Entry 8P6P (electron microscopy, 3.20 A resolution); this record covers chains 5 and R of the 26 polymer chains in the assembly.

[Chain 5]
Molecule: 16S ribosomal RNA
Source organism: Mycoplasmoides pneumoniae M129
Sequence (1520 nucleotides; numbered 1 to 1520; the number before each row is that of its first residue):
     1 UUUUUCUGAG AGUUUGAUCC UGGCUCAGGA UUAACGCUGG CGGCAUGCCU AAUACAUGCA
    61 AGUCGAUCGA AAGUAGUAAU ACUUUAGAGG CGAACGGGUG AGUAACACGU AUCCAAUCUA
   121 CCUUAUAAUG GGGGAUAACU AGUUGAAAGA CUAGCUAAUA CCGCAUAAGA ACUUUGGUUC
   181 GCAUGAAUCA AAGUUGAAAG GACCUGCAAG GGUUCGUUAU UUGAUGAGGG UGCGCCAUAU
   241 CAGCUAGUUG GUGGGGUAAC GGCCUACCAA GGCAAUGACG UGUAGCUAUG CUGAGAAGUA
   301 GAAUAGCCAC AAUGGGACUG AGACACGGCC CAUACUCCUA CGGGAGGCAG CAGUAGGGAA
   361 UUUUUCACAA UGAGCGAAAG CUUGAUGGAG CAAUGCCGCG UGAACGAUGA AGGUCUUUAA
   421 GAUUGUAAAG UUCUUUUAUU UGGGAAGAAU GACUUUAGCA GGUAAUGGCU AGAGUUUGAC
   481 UGUACCAUUU UGAAUAAGUG ACGACUAACU AUGUGCCAGC AGUCXCGGUA AUACAUAGGU
   541 CGCAAGCGUU AUCCGGAUUU AUUGGGCGUA AAGCAAGCGC AGGCGGAUUG AAAAGUCUGG
   601 UGUUAAAGGC AGCUGCUUAA CAGUUGUAUG CAUUGGAAAC UAUUAAUCUA GAGUGUGGUA
   661 GGGAGUUUUG GAAUUUCAUG UGGAGCGGUG AAAUGCGUAG AUAUAUGAAG GAACACCAGU
   721 GGCGAAGGCG AAAACUUAGG CCAUUACUGA CGCUUAGGCU UGAAAGUGUG GGGAGCAAAU
   781 AGGAUUAGAU ACCCUAGUAG UCCACACCGU AAACGAUAGA UACUAGCUGU CGGGGCGAUC
   841 CCCUCGGUAG UGAAGUUAAC ACAUUAAGUA UCUCGCCUGG GUAGUACAUU CGCAAGAAUG
   901 AAACUCAAAC GGAAUUGACG GGGACCCGCA CAAGUGGUGG AGCAUGUUGC UUAAUUCGAC
   961 GGUACACGAA AAACCUUACC UAGACUUGAC AUCCUUGGCA AAAUUAUGGA AACAUAAUGG
  1021 AGGUUAACCG AGUGACAGGU GGUGCAUGGU UGUCGUCAGC UCGUGUCGUG AGAUGUUGGG
  1081 UUAAGUCCCG CAACGAGCGC AACCCUUAUC GUUAGUUACA UUGUCUAGCG AGACUGCUAA
  1141 UGCAAAUUGG AGGAAGGAAG GGAUGACGUC AAAUCAUCAU GCCCCUUAUG UCUAGGGCUG
  1201 CAAACGUGCU ACAAUGGCCA AUACAAACAG UCGCCAGCUU GUAAAAGUGA GCAAAUCUGU
  1261 AAAGUUGGUC UCAGUUCGGA UUGAGGGCUG CAAUUCGUCC UCAUGAAGUC GGAAUCACUA
  1321 GUAAUCGCGA AUCAGCUAUG UCGCGGUGAA UACGUUCUCG GGUCUUGUAC ACACXGXCCG
  1381 UCAAACUAUG AAAGCUGGUA AUAUUUAAAA ACGUGUUGCU AACCAUUAGG AAGCGCAUGU
  1441 CAAGGAUAGC ACCGGUGAUU GGAGUUAAGU CGUAACAAGG UACCCCUACG AGAACGUGGG
  1501 GGUGGAUCAC CUCCUUUCUA
Not modelled in the structure: 1-4, 1512-1520
Construct notes: conflict A1003 (G119315 in 26117688)
Modified residues: G7M (N7-methyl-guanosine-5'-monophosphate) at position 525, 5MC (5-methylcytidine-5'-monophosphate) at position 1375, B8T (4-methyl, cytidine-5'-monophosphate) at position 1377, MA6 (6N-dimethyladenosine-5'-monophoshate) at position 1493, MA6 (6N-dimethyladenosine-5'-monophoshate) at position 1494
Metal / ion sites: Mg2+ site 1 near G22 (its only coordinating residue here); Mg2+ site 2: C49, G100; Mg2+ site 3 near A54 (its only coordinating residue here); Mg2+ site 4 near U85 (its only coordinating residue here); Mg2+ site 5 near G92 (its only coordinating residue here); Mg2+ site 6 near A94 (its only coordinating residue here); Mg2+ site 7 near C95 (its only coordinating residue here); Mg2+ site 8 near G98 (its only coordinating residue here); Mg2+ site 9: A101, G102, G285; Mg2+ site 10: A160, C161; Mg2+ site 11 near G251 (its only coordinating residue here); Mg2+ site 12 near U252 (its only coordinating residue here); 41 more Mg2+ sites not listed
Ligand contacts:
  - pentane-1,5-diamine (N2P): C574, A576, G577, A756, G757, G758, C759
  - 1,4-diaminobutane (PUT), molecule 1: G768, U769, G770, G771, G772, G800
  - 1,4-diaminobutane (PUT), molecule 2: G936, G937, U938, G939, G1311
  - spermidine (SPD), molecule 1: G962, C965, A966, C967, G1206, U1207, G1340, U1341
  - spermidine (SPD), molecule 2: A1323, A1324, U1325, C1326, C1344, G1345

[Chain R]
Protein: 30S ribosomal protein S19
Source organism: Mycoplasmoides pneumoniae M129
UniProt: P75576 (RS19_MYCPN); residue numbers follow UniProt; this construct covers 1-87
Chain sequence (87 residues; row label = number of the first residue in the row):
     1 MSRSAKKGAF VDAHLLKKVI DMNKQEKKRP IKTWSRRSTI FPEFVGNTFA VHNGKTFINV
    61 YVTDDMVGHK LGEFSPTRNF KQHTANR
Not modelled in the structure: 1

[How chain 5 and chain R interact]
Pairs across the interface (70; chain 5 residue first):
  G949(5) - His83(R)  base contact
  G949(5) - Asn86(R)  hydrogen bond to the sugar
  C950(5) - His83(R)  hydrogen bond to the sugar
  C950(5) - Thr84(R)  hydrogen bond to the phosphate
  C950(5) - Asn86(R)  sugar contact
  U951(5) - Phe80(R)  sugar contact
  U951(5) - Gln82(R)  sugar contact
  U951(5) - Thr84(R)  phosphate contact
  U952(5) - Asn79(R)  hydrogen bond to the sugar
  A953(5) - Gly54(R)  base contact
  A953(5) - Lys55(R)  hydrogen bond to the sugar
  A953(5) - Thr77(R)  hydrogen bond to the base
  A954(5) - Thr77(R)  hydrogen bond to the base
  A954(5) - Arg78(R)  base contact
  U981(5) - His52(R)  base contact
  U981(5) - Gly54(R)  sugar contact
  U981(5) - Lys55(R)  hydrogen bond to the sugar
  G1008(5) - Lys17(R)  phosphate contact
  A1010(5) - His14(R)  sugar contact
  A1010(5) - Trp34(R)  stacking on the base
  A1194(5) - Trp34(R)  sugar contact
  G1195(5) - Trp34(R)  sugar contact
  G1195(5) - Arg36(R)  phosphate contact
  G1195(5) - Arg37(R)  salt bridge to the phosphate
  G1195(5) - His52(R)  hydrogen bond to the sugar
  G1195(5) - Gly54(R)  hydrogen bond to the base
  G1196(5) - Arg36(R)  phosphate contact
  G1196(5) - Asn53(R)  sugar contact
  G1196(5) - Gly54(R)  sugar contact
  G1196(5) - Thr77(R)  phosphate contact
  G1197(5) - Thr77(R)  hydrogen bond to the phosphate
  G1197(5) - Arg78(R)  salt bridge to the phosphate
  C1198(5) - Arg78(R)  salt bridge to the phosphate
  U1199(5) - Arg78(R)  hydrogen bond to the sugar
  G1200(5) - Arg78(R)  sugar contact
  G1200(5) - Phe80(R)  base contact
  G1200(5) - His83(R)  base contact
  C1201(5) - Phe80(R)  sugar contact
  C1201(5) - His83(R)  hydrogen bond to the base
  A1202(5) - His83(R)  stacking on the base
  A1202(5) - Thr84(R)  base contact
  A1202(5) - Asn86(R)  hydrogen bond to the base
  G1286(5) - Ser2(R)  base contact
  G1287(5) - Ser2(R)  hydrogen bond to the base
  G1287(5) - Arg3(R)  phosphate contact
  G1287(5) - Ser4(R)  phosphate contact
  G1287(5) - Ala5(R)  hydrogen bond to the phosphate
  C1288(5) - Ser2(R)  hydrogen bond to the base
  C1288(5) - Ser4(R)  hydrogen bond to the phosphate
  C1288(5) - Lys6(R)  phosphate contact
  G1290(5) - Arg3(R)  base contact
  G1290(5) - Lys7(R)  base contact
  C1291(5) - Arg37(R)  hydrogen bond to the base
  A1292(5) - Arg3(R)  salt bridge to the phosphate
  A1292(5) - Lys7(R)  phosphate contact
  A1292(5) - Phe10(R)  sugar contact
  A1292(5) - Arg37(R)  sugar contact
  A1293(5) - Arg3(R)  salt bridge to the phosphate
  A1293(5) - Lys70(R)  salt bridge to the phosphate
  U1294(5) - Arg36(R)  hydrogen bond to the base
  U1294(5) - Arg37(R)  hydrogen bond to the base
  U1294(5) - Lys70(R)  salt bridge to the phosphate
  U1294(5) - Gly72(R)  base contact
  U1294(5) - Glu73(R)  sugar contact
  U1295(5) - Arg36(R)  base contact
  U1295(5) - Thr77(R)  hydrogen bond to the sugar
  U1295(5) - Arg78(R)  hydrogen bond to the phosphate
  C1296(5) - Arg78(R)  salt bridge to the phosphate
  G1297(5) - Ser2(R)  base contact
  U1298(5) - Ser2(R)  hydrogen bond to the base
Also at the interface, not in a pair above, chain 5 (31 interface residues in all): U955
Also at the interface, not in a pair above, chain R (29 interface residues in all): Lys18, Ala85

[Overview]
Chain 5 and chain R form an interface of 31 and 29 residues respectively, with 24 hydrogen bonds, 8 salt
bridges and 2 aromatic stacking contacts. Polar pairs include A953(5)-Thr77(R), A954(5)-Thr77(R) and
G1195(5)-Gly54(R). Ligands of chain 5: spermidine, 1,4-diaminobutane and pentane-1,5-diamine.
Chain 5 is 16S ribosomal RNA and chain R is 30S ribosomal protein S19, both from Mycoplasmoides pneumoniae
M129; the structure, Mycoplasma pneumoniae small ribosomal subunit in chloramphenicol-treated cells, was
determined by electron microscopy, deposited together with 8P7X, 8P7Y, 8P8B, 8P8V and 8P8W.
